9B8P - chains B and H of the 17 polymer chains in the assembly; structure by electron microscopy, 3.20 A resolution.

[Chain B]
Protein: H(+)-transporting two-sector ATPase
Organism: Rattus norvegicus
Notes: EC 7.1.2.2
UniProtKB: D4A133 (D4A133_RAT); residues -29 to 617 here correspond to UniProt positions 1-647 (UniProt number = residue number + 30)
Sequence (647 residues; numbered -29 to 617; the number before each row is that of its first residue; numbers below 1 keep their minus sign (Met-29 is residue -29)):
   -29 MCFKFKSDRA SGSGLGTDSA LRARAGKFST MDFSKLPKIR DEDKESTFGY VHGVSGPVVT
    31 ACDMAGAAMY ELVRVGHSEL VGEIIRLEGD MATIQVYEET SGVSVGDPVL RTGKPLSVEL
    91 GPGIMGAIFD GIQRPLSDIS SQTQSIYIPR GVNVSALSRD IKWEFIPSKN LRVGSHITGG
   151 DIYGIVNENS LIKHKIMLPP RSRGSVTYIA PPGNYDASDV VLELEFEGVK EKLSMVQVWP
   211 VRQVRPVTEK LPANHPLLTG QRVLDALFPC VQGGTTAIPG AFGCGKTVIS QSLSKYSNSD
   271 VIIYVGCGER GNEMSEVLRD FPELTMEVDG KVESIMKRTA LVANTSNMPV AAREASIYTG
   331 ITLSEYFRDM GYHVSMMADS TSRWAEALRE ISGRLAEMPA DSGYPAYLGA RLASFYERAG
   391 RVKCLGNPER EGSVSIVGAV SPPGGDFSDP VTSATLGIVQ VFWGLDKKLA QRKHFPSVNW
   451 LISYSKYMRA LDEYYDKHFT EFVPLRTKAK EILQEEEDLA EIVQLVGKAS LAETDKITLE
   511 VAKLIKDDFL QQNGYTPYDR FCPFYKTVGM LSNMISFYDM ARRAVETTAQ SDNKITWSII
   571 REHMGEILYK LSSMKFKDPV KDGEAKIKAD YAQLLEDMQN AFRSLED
Unresolved in the structure: -29 to 16, 617

[Chain H]
Protein: ATPase H+-transporting V1 subunit D
Organism: Rattus norvegicus
UniProtKB: Q6P503 (Q6P503_RAT); residue numbers follow UniProt; this construct covers 1-247
Sequence (247 residues; numbered 1 to 247; the number before each row is that of its first residue):
     1 MSGKDRIEIF PSRMAQTIMK ARLKGAQTGR NLLKKKSDAL TLRFRQILKK IIETKMLMGE
    61 VMREAAFSLA EAKFTAGDFS TTVIQNVNKA QVKIRAKKDN VAGVTLPVFE HYHEGTDSYE
   121 LTGLARGGEQ LAKLKRNYAK AVELLVELAS LQTSFVTLDE AIKITNRRVN AIEHVIIPRI
   181 ERTLAYIITE LDEREREEFY RLKKIQEKKK IIKEKSEKDL ERRRAAGEVM EPANLLAEEK
   241 DEDLLFE
Unresolved in the structure: 1-3, 115-129, 218-247

[How chain B and chain H interact]
Contacting residue pairs (13; chain B residue first):
  Ala366(B) - Lys209(H)  hydrogen bond (backbone-side chain)
  Met368(B) - Gln206(H)
  Met368(B) - Lys209(H)
  Pro369(B) - Leu202(H)
  Gly373(B) - Glu198(H)
  Gly415(B) - Met14(H)
  Asp416(B) - Met14(H)
  Ser418(B) - Arg13(H)
  Ile492(B) - Leu32(H)  hydrophobic
  Leu495(B) - Gly29(H)
  Leu495(B) - Arg168(H)  hydrogen bond (backbone-side chain)
  Ser500(B) - Ala102(H)
  Ser500(B) - Gly103(H)
Other interface residues (no listed pair), chain B (15 interface residues in all): Ala370, Ser372, Gly414, Phe417, Val496
Other interface residues (no listed pair), chain H (14 interface residues in all): Thr28, Lys36, Ile205

[Overview]
The interface between chain B and chain H involves 15 residues on one side and 14 on the other; the contacts
include 2 hydrogen bonds. Polar pairs include Ala366(B)-Lys209(H) and Leu495(B)-Arg168(H).
Chain B is H(+)-transporting two-sector ATPase and chain H is ATPase H+-transporting V1 subunit D, both from
Rattus norvegicus; the structure, Synaptic Vesicle V-ATPase with synaptophysin and SidK, State 3, V1, was
determined by electron microscopy, deposited together with 9B8Q.
